PDB entry 6DX1 | X-ray diffraction, 1.65 A resolution | chain B

Chain B:
Molecule: RNA-dependent RNA polymerase
From: Qualyub virus
UniProtKB: A0A191KWB3 (A0A191KWB3_9VIRU); residues 0-164 here correspond to UniProt positions 1-165 (UniProt number = residue number + 1)
Chain sequence (174 residues; row label = number of the first residue in the row; numbering starts at 0):
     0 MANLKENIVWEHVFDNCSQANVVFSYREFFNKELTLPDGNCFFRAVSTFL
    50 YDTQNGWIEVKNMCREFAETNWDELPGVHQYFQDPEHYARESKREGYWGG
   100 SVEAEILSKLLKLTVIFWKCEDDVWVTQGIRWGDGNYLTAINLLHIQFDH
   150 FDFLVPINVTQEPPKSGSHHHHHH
Not modelled in the structure: 0-1, 157-173
Sequence notes: expression tag (165-173)
What the authors report for this chain:
  - mutagenesis - I129R: abolished catalytic activity on Ub-AMC
  - mutagenesis - Q18V, Q127A: increased catalytic activity on Ub-AMC
  - specificity-determining residues: Ile129 (proposed by the authors, not directly observed)

In short:
The paper reports that Q18V and Q127A increase catalytic activity on Ub-AMC; the specificity determinant
Ile129.
Chain B is RNA-dependent RNA polymerase (Qualyub virus); the structure, Crystal structure of the viral OTU
domain protease from Qalyub virus, was determined by X-ray diffraction, deposited together with 6DWX, 6DX2,
6DX3 and 6DX5.
